PDB entry 2C01 | X-ray diffraction, 1.24 A resolution | chain X

== Chain X ==
Protein: Nonsecretory ribonuclease
Organism: Homo sapiens
Notes: EC 3.1.27.5
UniProt: P10153 (RNAS2_HUMAN); residues 1-134 here correspond to UniProt positions 28-161 (UniProt number = residue number + 27)
Sequence (135 residues; row label = number of the first residue in the row; numbering starts at 0):
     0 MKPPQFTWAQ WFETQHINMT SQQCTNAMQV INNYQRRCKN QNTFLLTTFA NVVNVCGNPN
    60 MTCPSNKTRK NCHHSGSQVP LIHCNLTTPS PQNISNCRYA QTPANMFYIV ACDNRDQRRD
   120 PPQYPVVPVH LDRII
Cystine bridges: Cys23-Cys83, Cys37-Cys96, Cys55-Cys111, Cys62-Cys71

== In short ==
Chain X is Nonsecretory ribonuclease (Homo sapiens); the structure, Crystal Structures of Eosinophil-derived
Neurotoxin in Complex with the Inhibitors 5'-ATP, Ap3A, Ap4A and Ap5A, was determined by X-ray diffraction
together with 2BZZ, 2C02 and 2C05 from the same study.
